PDB entry 7QH7 | electron microscopy, 2.89 A resolution | chains R and A of the 49 polymer chains in the assembly

[Chain R]
Name: 39S ribosomal protein L20, mitochondrial
Organism: Homo sapiens
UniProtKB: Q9BYC9 (RM20_HUMAN); residues 10-148 here = UniProt positions 10-148
Sequence (139 residues; numbered 10 to 148; the number before each row is that of its first residue):
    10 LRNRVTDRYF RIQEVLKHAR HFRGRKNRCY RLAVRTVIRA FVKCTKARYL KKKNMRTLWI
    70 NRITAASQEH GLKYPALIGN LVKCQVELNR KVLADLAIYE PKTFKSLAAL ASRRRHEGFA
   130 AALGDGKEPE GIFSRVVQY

[Chain A]
Molecule: 16S ribosomal RNA
Organism: Homo sapiens
Sequence (1256 nucleotides; row label = number of the first residue in the row; note: 302 numbers in that range are skipped by the numbering (no residue carries them; nothing is unmodelled there)):
  1671 GCUAAACCUA GCCCCAAACC C
  1695 CCACCUUACU ACCA
  1711 CAAC
  1716 UUAGCCAAAC CAUUUAC
  1737 AUAAAGUAUA GGCGAUAGAA AUUGA
  1766 UGGCGCAAUA GAUAUAGUAC CGCAAGGGAA AGA
  1813 CAAGCAUAAU AUAGCAAGGA CUAACCCCUA UACCUUCUGC AUAAUGAAUU AACUAGAAAU
  1873 AACUUUGCAA GGAGAGCCAA AGCUAAGACC CCCGAAACCA GACGAGCUAC CUAAGAACAG
  1933 CUAAAAGAGC ACACCCGUCU AUGUAGCAAA AUAGUGGGAA GAUUUAUAGG UAGAGGCGAC
  1993 AAACCUACCG AGCCUGGUGA UAGCUGGUUG UCCAAGAUAG AAUCUUAGUU CAACUUUAAA
  2053 UUUGCCCACA GAACC
  2072 AAAUCCCCUU GUAAAUUUAA CUGUUAGUCC AAAGAGGAAC AGCUCUUUGG ACACUAGGAA
  2132 AAAACCUUGU AGAGAGAGUA AAAAAU
  2231 GAUCCCAAAC AUAUAACUGA ACUCCUCACA CCCAAUUGGA CCAAUCUAUC A
  2285 UAUAGAAGAA CUAAUGUUAG UAUAAGUAAC AUGAAAACAU UCUCCUCCGC AUAAGCCUGC
  2345 GUCAGAU
  2364 CUGACAAUUA ACAGCCCAAU AUCUACAAUC AACCAACAAG
  2407 UUAUUACCCU CACUGUCAAC CCAAC
  2433 CAGGCAUGCU CAUAAGGAAA GGUUAAAAAA AGUAAAAGGA ACUCGGCAAA UCUUACCCCG
  2493 CCUGUUUACC AAAAACAUCA CCUCUAGCAU CACCAGUAUU AGAGGCACCG CCU
  2611 CCUUAAAUAG G
  2637 CUCCACGAGG GUUCAGCUGU CUCUUACUUU UAACCAGUGA AAUUGACCUG CCCGUG
  2696 AGGCGGGCAU AACACAGCAA GACGA
  2723 AGACCCUAUG GAGCUUUAAU UUAUUAAUGC AAA
  2792 ACCUGCAUUA AAAAUUUCGG UUGGGGCGAC CUCGGAGCAG AACCCAACCU CCGAG
  2855 GCUAAGACUU CACCAGUCAA AGCGAA
  2896 GAUCCAAUAA CUUGACCAAC GGAACAAGUU ACCCUAGGG
  2944 CAAUCCUAUU CUAGAGUCCA UAUCAACAAU AGGGUUUAC
  2994 UGGAUCAGGA CAUCCCGAUG GUGCAGCCGC UAUUAAAGGU UCGUUUGUUC AACGAUUAAA
  3054 GUCCU
  3060 CGUGAUCUGA GUUCAGACCG GAGUAAUCCA GGUCGGUUUC UAUCUACUUU
  3113 AUUCCUCCCU GUACGAAAGG ACAAGAGAAA UAAGGCCUAC UUCACAAAGC GCCUUC
  3174 UAAAUGAUAU CAUCUCAACU UA
  3201 AUACCCACAC CCACCCAAGA ACAGGGUU
Metal / ion sites: Mg2+ site 1: C1725, C1726; Mg2+ site 2: A1757, U1758; Mg2+ site 3: G1776, A1779; Mg2+ site 4 near G1776 (its only coordinating residue here); Mg2+ site 5: U1778, A1779; Mg2+ site 6: A1814, A1815; Mg2+ site 7 near A1859 (its only coordinating residue here); Mg2+ site 8: A1869, C1902; Mg2+ site 9 near A1907 (its only coordinating residue here); Mg2+ site 10 near G1918 (its only coordinating residue here); Mg2+ site 11 near G2011 (its only coordinating residue here); Mg2+ site 12: G2015, U2731; 23 more Mg2+ sites not listed
From the paper describing this entry:
  - post-translational modification sites: G2815

[Chain R / chain A interface]
Pairs across the interface - 104 pairs, chain R then chain A:
  Leu10(R) with C1771(A), hydrogen bond to the phosphate; A1772(A), phosphate contact; A1775(A), hydrogen bond to the sugar; C1865(A), phosphate contact; G2292(A), hydrogen bond to the base
  Arg11(R) with C1769(A), hydrogen bond to the sugar; C1771(A), phosphate contact; U2275(A), sugar contact; C2276(A), sugar contact; G2292(A), base contact
  Asn12(R) with U2275(A), sugar contact; A2291(A), hydrogen bond to the base; G2292(A), sugar contact; A2293(A), hydrogen bond to the sugar
  Arg13(R) with A1864(A), hydrogen bond to the phosphate; C1865(A), salt bridge to the phosphate; A2274(A), sugar contact
  Val14(R) with A2294(A), sugar contact; C2295(A), phosphate contact
  Thr15(R) with A2274(A), hydrogen bond to the sugar
  Asp16(R) with A2273(A), hydrogen bond to the sugar; A2274(A), sugar contact
  Arg17(R) with A1864(A), salt bridge to the phosphate; C1865(A), salt bridge to the phosphate; C2295(A), salt bridge to the phosphate
  Arg20(R) with A2273(A), hydrogen bond to the base; A2294(A), hydrogen bond to the base
  His30(R) with A1829(A), phosphate contact; G1830(A), salt bridge to the phosphate
  Phe31(R) with A1829(A), sugar contact
  Arg32(R) with A1829(A), hydrogen bond to the phosphate; C2684(A), hydrogen bond to the sugar
  Arg34(R) with G1816(A), phosphate contact; A1860(A), hydrogen bond to the sugar; U1861(A), hydrogen bond to the sugar; A2682(A), salt bridge to the phosphate; C2683(A), salt bridge to the phosphate
  Lys35(R) with A1828(A), hydrogen bond to the sugar; A1829(A), phosphate contact
  Arg37(R) with A1815(A), phosphate contact; G1816(A), salt bridge to the phosphate
  Cys38(R) with A1815(A), phosphate contact; U1861(A), sugar contact; U1862(A), phosphate contact
  Tyr39(R) with U1862(A), hydrogen bond to the phosphate; U2296(A), phosphate contact
  Arg40(R) with A1859(A), sugar contact; U1861(A), salt bridge to the phosphate; U1862(A), hydrogen bond to the phosphate; U2296(A), sugar contact
  Leu41(R) with G2681(A), sugar contact; A2682(A), sugar contact
  Val43(R) with U2296(A), base contact
  Arg44(R) with C1845(A), sugar contact; U2296(A), base contact
  Ile47(R) with U2296(A), base contact
  Arg48(R) with C1827(A), sugar contact; A1828(A), salt bridge to the phosphate; A1844(A), salt bridge to the phosphate; C1845(A), salt bridge to the phosphate
  Ala49(R) with A1829(A), sugar contact; G1830(A), sugar contact
  Lys52(R) with A1828(A), phosphate contact; A1829(A), base contact; G1830(A), sugar contact; A1842(A), hydrogen bond to the sugar
  Cys53(R) with G1830(A), sugar contact; G1831(A), phosphate contact
  Lys55(R) with A2251(A), base contact
  Ala56(R) with G1830(A), sugar contact
  Arg57(R) with A2144(A), salt bridge to the phosphate; G2145(A), phosphate contact
  Tyr58(R) with G2143(A), hydrogen bond to the phosphate; A2251(A), stacking on the base
  Leu59(R) with U1841(A), sugar contact
  Lys60(R) with G1831(A), sugar contact; A1832(A), salt bridge to the phosphate; A2146(A), salt bridge to the phosphate
  Lys61(R) with G2145(A), salt bridge to the phosphate; A2146(A), salt bridge to the phosphate
  Lys62(R) with A2250(A), salt bridge to the phosphate
  Met64(R) with A2146(A), sugar contact
  Arg65(R) with A2148(A), salt bridge to the phosphate; G2149(A), salt bridge to the phosphate; U2248(A), salt bridge to the phosphate; G2249(A), salt bridge to the phosphate
  Trp68(R) with A2146(A), phosphate contact; G2147(A), sugar contact
  Ile69(R) with U2248(A), phosphate contact; G2249(A), phosphate contact
  Lys82(R) with U2244(A), salt bridge to the phosphate
  Tyr83(R) with C2247(A), sugar contact; U2248(A), hydrogen bond to the phosphate
  Pro84(R) with A2246(A), base contact
  Gly88(R) with C2247(A), phosphate contact
  Asn98(R) with G2147(A), hydrogen bond to the sugar; A2148(A), phosphate contact
  Arg99(R) with A2148(A), salt bridge to the phosphate; G2149(A), salt bridge to the phosphate; U2248(A), salt bridge to the phosphate
  Lys100(R) with A2146(A), phosphate contact; G2147(A), phosphate contact
  Phe128(R) with U2244(A), stacking on the base; A2245(A), phosphate contact
Also at the interface, not in a pair above, chain R (51 interface residues in all): Ile21, Gly33, Thr45, Asn63, Arg124
Also at the interface, not in a pair above, chain A (60 interface residues in all): G1770, A1773, C1840, A1863, U1866, A2127, A2243, C2262, A2290

[Summary]
The interface between chain R and chain A involves 51 residues on one side and 60 on the other; the contacts
include 22 hydrogen bonds, 26 salt bridges and 2 aromatic stacking contacts. Polar pairs include
Leu10(R)-G2292(A), Asn12(R)-A2291(A) and Arg20(R)-A2273(A). C1725(A) and C1726(A) coordinate Mg2+ site 1. From
the paper: a modification site at G2815(A).
Chain R is 39S ribosomal protein L20, mitochondrial and chain A is 16S ribosomal RNA, both from Homo sapiens;
the structure, Cryo-EM structure of the human mtLSU assembly intermediate upon MRM2 depletion - class 4, was
determined by electron microscopy, deposited together with 7QH6.
